3HUS - chains A and B of the 5 polymer chains in the assembly; structure by X-ray diffraction, 3.04 A resolution.

Chain A:
Molecule: Fibrinogen alpha chain
From: Homo sapiens
Notes: fragment: Fragment D:
UniProt: P02671 (FIBA_HUMAN); residues 126-191 here correspond to UniProt positions 145-210 (UniProt number = residue number + 19)
Chain sequence (66 residues; numbered 126 to 191; the number before each row is that of its first residue):
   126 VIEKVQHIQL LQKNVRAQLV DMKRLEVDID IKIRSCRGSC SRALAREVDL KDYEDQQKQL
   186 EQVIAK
Unresolved in the structure: 126-129, 191

Chain B:
Molecule: Fibrinogen beta chain
From: Homo sapiens
Notes: fragment: Fragment D:
UniProt: P02675 (FIBB_HUMAN); residues 149-461 here correspond to UniProt positions 179-491 (UniProt number = residue number + 30)
Chain sequence (313 residues; numbered 149 to 461; the number before each row is that of its first residue):
   149 HQLYIDETVN SNIPTNLRVL RSILENLRSK IQKLESDVSA QMEYCRTPCT VSCNIPVVSG
   209 KECEEIIRKG GETSEMYLIQ PDSSVKPYRV YCDMNTENGG WTVIQNRQDG SVDFGRKWDP
   269 YKQGFGNVAT NTDGKNYCGL PGEYWLGNDK ISQLTRMGPT ELLIEMEDWK GDKVKAHYGG
   329 FTVQNEANKY QISVNKYRGT AGNALMDGAS QLMGENRTMT IHNGMFFSTY DRDNDGWLTS
   389 DPRKQCSKED GGGWWYNRCH AANPNGRYYW GGQYTWDMAK HGTDDGVVWM NWKGSWYSMR
   449 KMSMKIRPFF PQQ
Unresolved in the structure: 149-155, 459-461
Cystine bridges: Cys201-Cys286, Cys211-Cys240, Cys394-Cys407
Glycans and other covalent adducts: glycan linked to Asn364
Metal / ion sites: Ca2+: Asp383, Trp385

Interface between chain A and chain B:
Contacting residue pairs (68; chain A residue first):
  Ile133(A) with Leu165(B), hydrophobic
  Leu136(A) with Leu168(B), hydrophobic
  Val140(A) with Leu168(B), hydrophobic
  Gln143(A) with Leu175(B)
  Leu144(A) with Ile171(B), hydrophobic; Leu175(B), hydrophobic
  Met147(A) with Leu175(B), hydrophobic; Lys178(B); Ile179(B), hydrophobic; Leu182(B), hydrophobic
  Lys148(A) with Asp425(B), salt bridge; Met426(B)
  Arg149(A) with Trp424(B); Asp425(B), hydrogen bond (side chain-backbone); Ala427(B), hydrogen bond (side chain-backbone); Lys428(B)
  Glu151(A) with Leu182(B)
  Val152(A) with Tyr417(B), hydrophobic; Met426(B)
  Asp153(A) with Arg415(B), salt bridge
  Ile154(A) with Leu182(B), hydrophobic; Val186(B), hydrophobic
  Ile156(A) with Arg415(B); Tyr416(B); Tyr417(B), hydrophobic
  Lys157(A) with Arg415(B); Lys428(B)
  Ile158(A) with Gln189(B), hydrogen bond (backbone-side chain)
  Arg159(A) with Gly258(B); Ser259(B); Trp418(B)
  Ser160(A) with Gly258(B), hydrogen bond (backbone-backbone); Ser259(B)
  Cys161(A) with Gln189(B); Cys193(B), hydrophobic
  Arg162(A) with Asp257(B), salt bridge; Ser259(B)
  Gly163(A) with Cys197(B); Ser259(B), hydrogen bond (backbone-backbone); Asn275(B), hydrogen bond (backbone-side chain)
  Ser164(A) with Pro196(B); Cys197(B), hydrogen bond (backbone-side chain)
  Cys165(A) with Tyr192(B); Cys193(B), disulfide; Thr195(B); Pro196(B); Cys197(B)
  Ser166(A) with Tyr192(B), hydrogen bond (side chain-backbone); Thr195(B), hydrogen bond (backbone-backbone); Pro196(B); Cys197(B)
  Arg167(A) with Gln189(B); Tyr192(B)
  Ala168(A) with Gln189(B)
  Leu169(A) with Asp185(B); Gln189(B)
  Arg171(A) with Leu182(B); Asp185(B), salt bridge
  Leu175(A) with Met426(B), hydrophobic
  Asp177(A) with Asn174(B); Lys178(B), salt bridge
  Tyr178(A) with Lys178(B)
  Glu179(A) with Met426(B)
  Gln181(A) with Ile171(B); Asn174(B), hydrogen bond
  Gln184(A) with Val167(B)
  Leu185(A) with Ile171(B), hydrophobic
  Val188(A) with Asn164(B)
Also at the interface, not in a pair above, chain A (42 interface residues in all): Gln137, Val145, Leu150, Asp155, Glu172, Asp174, Gln182
Also at the interface, not in a pair above, chain B (38 interface residues in all): Ser170, Leu172, Lys181, Ala188, Val260, Asp261, Thr423
Inter-chain disulfides: Cys165(A)-Cys193(B)

Summary:
42 residues of chain A and 38 residues of chain B are in contact; the contacts include 1 disulfide bond, 10
hydrogen bonds and 5 salt bridges. Among the polar pairs are Lys148(A)-Asp425(B), Asp153(A)-Arg415(B) and
Arg162(A)-Asp257(B). Asp383(B) and Trp385(B) form the Ca2+ site.
Chain A is Fibrinogen alpha chain and chain B is Fibrinogen beta chain, both from Homo sapiens; the structure,
Crystal structure of recombinant gamma N308K fibrinogen fragment D with the peptide ligand
Gly-Pro-Arg-Pro-amide, was determined by X-ray diffraction.
